Entry 5Z00 (X-ray diffraction, 2.59 A resolution); this record covers chains B and C of the 10 polymer chains in the assembly.

Chain B:
Molecule: 15-nt DNA strand
Sequence (15 nucleotides; each row starts with the number of its first residue; numbering starts at 0):
     0 TAATCCATGC AGAAT

Chain C:
Name: B3 domain-containing transcription repressor VAL1
From: Arabidopsis thaliana
Notes: fragment: B3 domain, DNA binding domain
UniProt: Q8W4L5 (VAL1_ARATH); residue numbers follow UniProt; this construct covers 273-400
Chain sequence (128 residues; numbered 273 to 400; the number before each row is that of its first residue):
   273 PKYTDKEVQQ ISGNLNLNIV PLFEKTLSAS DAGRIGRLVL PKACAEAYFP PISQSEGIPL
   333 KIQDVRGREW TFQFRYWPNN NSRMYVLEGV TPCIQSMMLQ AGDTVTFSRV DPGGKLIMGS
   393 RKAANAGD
Disordered / not traced: 273-286, 398-400
UniProt features mapped onto this chain:
  - DNA-binding region: Phe295 to Ala396 (TF-B3)

How chain B and chain C interact:
Residue-residue contacts (16):
  DC4(B) - Ser354(C)  phosphate contact
  DC5(B) - Val311(C)  sugar contact
  DC5(B) - Pro313(C)  phosphate contact
  DC5(B) - Lys314(C)  hydrogen bond to the phosphate
  DC5(B) - Asn351(C)  hydrogen bond to the base
  DC5(B) - Met356(C)  base contact
  DA6(B) - Lys297(C)  salt bridge to the phosphate
  DA6(B) - Ser300(C)  sugar contact
  DA6(B) - Ser302(C)  sugar contact
  DA6(B) - Val311(C)  phosphate contact
  DA6(B) - Met356(C)  hydrogen bond to the base
  DT7(B) - Ser300(C)  hydrogen bond to the phosphate
  DT7(B) - Ala301(C)  hydrogen bond to the phosphate
  DT7(B) - Ser302(C)  hydrogen bond to the phosphate
  DT7(B) - Val311(C)  base contact
  DT7(B) - Met356(C)  base contact
Interface residues without a listed pair, chain B (5 interface residues in all): DG8
Interface residues without a listed pair, chain C (14 interface residues in all): Asp303, Arg309, Trp349, Asn352

Summary:
5 residues of chain B and 14 residues of chain C are in contact; the contacts include 6 hydrogen bonds and 1
salt bridge. Polar contacts include DC5(B)-Asn351(C), DA6(B)-Met356(C) and DC5(B)-Lys314(C). UniProt lists a
DNA-binding region on chain C.
Chain B is a 15-nt DNA strand and chain C is B3 domain-containing transcription repressor VAL1 (Arabidopsis
thaliana); the structure, AtVAL1 B3 domain in complex with 15bp-DNA, was determined by X-ray diffraction,
deposited together with 5YZY and 5YZZ.
